6WHT - chains A and B of the 4 polymer chains in the assembly; structure by electron microscopy, 4.39 A resolution (low resolution: residue-level contacts below are approximate; hydrogen-bond / salt-bridge calls are withheld).

Chain A:
Molecule: Glutamate receptor ionotropic, NMDA 1
From: Rattus norvegicus
Reference sequence: P35439 (NMDZ1_RAT), isoform P35439-2; residues 1-959 here = UniProt positions 1-959
Sequence (959 residues; each row starts with the number of its first residue):
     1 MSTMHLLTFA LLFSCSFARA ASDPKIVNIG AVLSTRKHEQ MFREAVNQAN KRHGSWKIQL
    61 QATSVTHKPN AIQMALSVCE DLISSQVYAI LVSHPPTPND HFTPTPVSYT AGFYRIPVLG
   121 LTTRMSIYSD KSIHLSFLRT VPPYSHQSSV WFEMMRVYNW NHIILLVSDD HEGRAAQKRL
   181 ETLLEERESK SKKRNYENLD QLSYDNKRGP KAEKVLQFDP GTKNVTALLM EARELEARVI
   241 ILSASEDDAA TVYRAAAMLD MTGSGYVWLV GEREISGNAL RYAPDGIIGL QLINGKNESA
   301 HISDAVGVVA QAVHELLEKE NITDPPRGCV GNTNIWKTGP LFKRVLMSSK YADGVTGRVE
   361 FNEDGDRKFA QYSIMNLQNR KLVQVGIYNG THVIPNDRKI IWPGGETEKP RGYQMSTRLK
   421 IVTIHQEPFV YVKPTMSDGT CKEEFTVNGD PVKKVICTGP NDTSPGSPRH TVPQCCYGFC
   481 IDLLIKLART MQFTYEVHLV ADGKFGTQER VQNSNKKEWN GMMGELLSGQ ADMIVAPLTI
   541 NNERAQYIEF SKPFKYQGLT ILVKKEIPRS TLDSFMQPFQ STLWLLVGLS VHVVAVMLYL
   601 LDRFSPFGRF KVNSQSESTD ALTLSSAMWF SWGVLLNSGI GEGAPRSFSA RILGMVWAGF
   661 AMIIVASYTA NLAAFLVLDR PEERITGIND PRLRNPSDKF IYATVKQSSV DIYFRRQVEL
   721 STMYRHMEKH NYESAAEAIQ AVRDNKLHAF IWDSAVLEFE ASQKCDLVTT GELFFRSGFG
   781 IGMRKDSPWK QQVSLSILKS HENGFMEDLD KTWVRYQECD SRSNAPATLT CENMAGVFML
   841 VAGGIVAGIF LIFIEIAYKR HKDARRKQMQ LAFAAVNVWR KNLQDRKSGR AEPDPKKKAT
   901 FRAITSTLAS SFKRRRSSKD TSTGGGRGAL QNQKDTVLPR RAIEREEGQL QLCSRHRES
Not modelled in the structure: 1-24, 53-57, 190-205, 511-515, 604-622, 863-959
Cystine bridges: Cys79-Cys329, Cys441-Cys475, Cys457-Cys476, Cys765-Cys819
Covalently attached groups: N-acetylglucosamine (NAG) linked to Asn224, Asn389
Differences from the reference sequence: conflict Ser22 (Cys in P35439), Gln61 (Asn in P35439), Asp260 (Asn in P35439), Gln371 (Asn in P35439), Gln492 (Asn in P35439), Gln512 (Asn in P35439), Gln615 (Glu in P35439), Ser616 (Glu in P35439), Ser618 (Glu in P35439), Thr619 (Glu in P35439), Gln792 (Asn in P35439), Cys831 (Phe in P35439)

Chain B:
Molecule: Glutamate receptor ionotropic, NMDA 2B
From: Rattus norvegicus
Reference sequence: Q00960 (NMDE2_RAT); residues 27-852 here = UniProt positions 27-852
Sequence (883 residues; row label = number of the first residue in the row; numbers below 1 keep their minus sign (Met-30 is residue -30)):
   -30 MGTMRLFLLA VLFLFSFARA TGWSHPQFEK GGGSGGGSGG SAWSHPQFEK GALVPRGRSQ
    30 KSPPSIGIAV ILVGTSDEVA IKDAHEKDDF HHLSVVPRVE LVAMNETDPK SIITRICDLM
    90 SDRKIQGVVF ADDTDQEAIA QILDFISAQT LTPILGIHGG SSMIMADKDE SSMFFQFGPS
   150 IEQQASVMLN IMEEYDWYIF SIVTTYFPGY QDFVNKIRST IENSFVGWEL EEVLLLDMSL
   210 DDGDSKIQNQ LKKLQSPIIL LYCTKEEATY IFEVANSVGL TGYGYTWIVP SLVAGDTDTV
   270 PSEFPTGLIS VSYDEWDYGL PARVRDGIAI ITTAASDMLS EHSFIPEPKS SCYNTHEKRI
   330 YQSNMLNRYL INVTFEGRDL SFSEDGYQMH PKLVIILLNK ERKWERVGKW KDKSLQMKYY
   390 VWPRMCPETE EQEDDHLSIV TLEEAPFVIV ESVDPLSGTC MRNTVPCQKR IISENKTDEE
   450 PGYIKKCCKG FCIDILKKIS KSVKFTYDLY LVTNGKHGKK INGTWNGMIG EVVMKRAYMA
   510 VGSLTINEER SEVVDFSVPF IETGISVMVS RSNGTVSPSA FLEPFSACVW VMMFVMLLIV
   570 SAVAVFVFEY FSPVGYNRSL ADGREPGGPS FTIGKAIWLL WGLVFNNSVP VQNPKGTTSK
   630 IMVSVWAFFA VIFLASYTAN LAAFMIQEEY VDQVSGLSDK KFQRPNDFSP PFRFGTVPNG
   690 STERNIRNNY AEMHAYMGKF NQRGVDDALL SLKTGKLDAF IYDAAVLNYM AGRDEGCKLV
   750 TIGSGKVFAS TGYGIAIQKD SGWKRQVDLA ILQLFGDGEM EELEALWLTG ICHNEKNEVM
   810 SSQLDIDNMA GVFYMLGAAM ALSLITFISE HLFYWQFRHS FMG
Not modelled in the structure: -30 to 33, 43-44, 201-212, 393-402, 442-448, 580-599, 804-809, 839-852
Cystine bridges: Cys86-Cys321, Cys429-Cys456, Cys436-Cys457, Cys746-Cys801
Covalently attached groups: N-acetylglucosamine (NAG) linked to Asn542
Differences from the reference sequence: expression tag (-30 to 26); conflict Asp348 (Asn in Q00960), Cys557 (Asp in Q00960), Ser588 (Cys in Q00960), Ser838 (Cys in Q00960), Ser849 (Cys in Q00960)
UniProt features mapped onto this chain:
  - region: Lys604 to Pro623 (Pore-forming)
  - binding site (Zn(2+)): His127, Glu284
  - binding site (L-glutamate): Thr514, Arg519, Ser690, Thr691, Asp732
  - site: Asn615 (Functional determinant of NMDA receptors)
  - glycosylation (N-linked (GlcNAc...) asparagine): Asn74, Asn341, Asn444, Asn491, Asn542, Asn688
  - mutagenesis: His60 (H60A: Normal zinc binding), His127 (H127A: Reduced zinc binding), Asp283 (D283A: Slightly reduced zinc binding), Glu284 (E284A: Reduced zinc binding), His311 (H311A: Normal zinc binding), His359 (H359A: Normal zinc binding)

Interface between chain A and chain B:
Pairs across the interface (46; chain A residue first):
  Ile72(A) with Ile82(B); Gln118(B)
  Phe113(A) with Thr76(B); Pro78(B)
  Ser132(A) with Tyr175(B)
  Cys329(A) with Asp77(B); Pro78(B); Lys79(B)
  Val330(A) with Asp77(B)
  Asn332(A) with Thr76(B)
  Thr333(A) with Thr76(B)
  Lys516(A) with Asn192(B)
  Lys517(A) with Asn192(B)
  Gln577(A) with Gln812(B)
  Pro578(A) with Ser811(B); Gln812(B); Leu813(B)
  Phe579(A) with Gln812(B); Leu813(B)
  Gln580(A) with Leu813(B)
  Thr582(A) with Ile815(B)
  Leu583(A) with Ile815(B)
  Leu586(A) with Ile815(B); Phe822(B)
  Phe630(A) with Val618(B)
  Val634(A) with Ser617(B)
  Asn637(A) with Asn615(B); Asn616(B)
  Gly639(A) with Ser617(B)
  Gly641(A) with Pro619(B)
  Ala644(A) with Trp607(B)
  Pro645(A) with Trp607(B)
  Met655(A) with Trp607(B); Trp610(B)
  Val656(A) with Ala828(B)
  Ala658(A) with Trp610(B)
  Gly659(A) with Phe614(B)
  Phe660(A) with Val821(B)
  Met662(A) with Phe614(B)
  Ile663(A) with Tyr646(B)
  Thr669(A) with Thr647(B)
  Ala670(A) with Ala651(B)
  Asn671(A) with Leu813(B)
  Ala674(A) with Met654(B)
  Phe675(A) with Ser811(B)
  Pro691(A) with Ile800(B)
Other interface residues (no listed pair), chain A (47 interface residues in all): Tyr109, Lys131, Ser590, Val594, Ser649, Trp657, Ala666, Ser667, Ala673, Asp690, Val718
Other interface residues (no listed pair), chain B (37 interface residues in all): Gln110, Ile111, Met430, Leu650, Ile655, Asp814, Met824, Leu825, Phe836

In short:
Chain A and chain B form an interface of 47 and 37 residues respectively. N-acetylglucosamine is covalently
linked to Asn224(A) and Asn389(A). Covalently linked N-acetylglucosamine: at Asn542(B). From UniProt:
Zn2+-binding residues His127(B) and Glu284(B), 5 L-glutamate-binding residues and 6 mutagenesis sites on chain
B.
Here chain A is Glutamate receptor ionotropic, NMDA 1 and chain B is Glutamate receptor ionotropic, NMDA 2B,
both from Rattus norvegicus. Entry 6WHT (GluN1b-GluN2B NMDA receptor in active conformation at 4.4 angstrom
resolution) was determined by electron microscopy (same publication as 6USU, 6USV, 6WHR, 6WHS, 6WHU, 6WHV and
5 further entries).
